Entry 4A8C (electron microscopy, 7.50 A resolution (low resolution: residue-level contacts below are approximate; hydrogen-bond / salt-bridge calls are withheld)); this record covers chains G and K of the 12 polymer chains in the assembly.

== Chain G (and K) ==
Protein: Periplasmic ph-dependent serine endoprotease degq
Source organism: Escherichia coli
Notes: EC 3.4.21.107; chain K of this document is another copy of the same molecule, construct and numbering; everything in this record applies to it too
Reference sequence: P39099 (DEGQ_ECOLI); residues 1-428 here correspond to UniProt positions 28-455 (UniProt number = residue number + 27)
Chain sequence (436 residues; row label = number of the first residue in the row):
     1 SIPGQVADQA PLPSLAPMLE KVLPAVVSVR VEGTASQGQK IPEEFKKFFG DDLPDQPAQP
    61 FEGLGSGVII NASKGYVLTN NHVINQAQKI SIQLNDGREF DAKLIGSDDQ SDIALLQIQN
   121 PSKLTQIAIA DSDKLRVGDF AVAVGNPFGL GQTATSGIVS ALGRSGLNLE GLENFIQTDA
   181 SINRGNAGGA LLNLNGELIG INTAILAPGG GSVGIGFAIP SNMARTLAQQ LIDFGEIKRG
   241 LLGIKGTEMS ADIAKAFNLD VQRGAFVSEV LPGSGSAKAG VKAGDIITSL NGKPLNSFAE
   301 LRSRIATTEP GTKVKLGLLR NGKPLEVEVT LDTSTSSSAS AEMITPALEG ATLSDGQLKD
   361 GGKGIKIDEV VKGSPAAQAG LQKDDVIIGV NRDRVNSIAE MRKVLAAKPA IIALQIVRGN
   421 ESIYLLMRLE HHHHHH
Disordered / not traced: 1-10, 36-58, 429-436
Construct notes: engineered mutation A187 (Ser214 in P39099); expression tag (429-436)
Swiss-Prot annotation at these positions:
  - active site (Charge relay system): H82, D112
  - binding site (substrate): E32, H82, D112, G185, T203 to A207, L242 to G246
Reported in the primary citation:
  - mutagenesis - S187A: abolished catalytic activity (citing earlier work)

== How chain G and chain K interact ==
Pairs across the interface - 9 pairs, chain G then chain K:
  A379(G) - K282(K)
  L414(G) - N321(K)
  Q415(G) - N321(K)
  I423(G) - L325(K)
  Y424(G) - L319(K)
  Y424(G) - R320(K)
  L425(G) - R320(K)
  L426(G) - G284(K)
  M427(G) - G284(K)
Interface residues without a listed pair, chain G (10 interface residues in all): S422, R428
Interface residues without a listed pair, chain K (10 interface residues in all): S268, A283, D285, P324

== Summary ==
The chain G/chain K interface involves 10 residues from each chain. UniProt lists active-site residues H82(G)
and D112(G) and 14 substrate-binding residues on chain G. From the paper: S187A of chain G abolishes catalytic
activity.
Both chains are Periplasmic ph-dependent serine endoprotease degq (Escherichia coli). Entry 4A8C (Symmetrized
cryo-EM reconstruction of E. coli DegQ 12-mer in complex with a binding peptide) was determined by electron
microscopy together with 4A8B, 4A8D, 4A9G and 4A8A from the same study.
